1ODJ - chains D and E of the 6 polymer chains in the assembly; structure by X-ray diffraction, 2.40 A resolution.

Chain D (and E):
Protein: Purine nucleoside phosphorylase
Organism: Thermus thermophilus
Notes: EC 2.4.2.28; chain E of this document is another copy of the same molecule, construct and numbering; everything in this record applies to it too
Chain sequence (235 residues; row label = number of the first residue in the row):
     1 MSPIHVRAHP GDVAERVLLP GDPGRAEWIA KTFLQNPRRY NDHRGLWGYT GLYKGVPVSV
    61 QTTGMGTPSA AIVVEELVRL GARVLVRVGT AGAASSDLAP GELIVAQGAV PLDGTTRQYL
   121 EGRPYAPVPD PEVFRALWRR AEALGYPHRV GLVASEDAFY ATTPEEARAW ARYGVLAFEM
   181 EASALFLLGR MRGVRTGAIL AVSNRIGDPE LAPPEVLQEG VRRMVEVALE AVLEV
Disordered / not traced: 1
Ligand contacts: guanosine (GMP): Met-65, Arg-87, Thr-90, Ala-91, Gly-92, Glu-156, Phe-159, Phe-178, Glu-179, Met-180, Glu-181, Ser-203, Asn-204, Ile-206

Interface between chain D and chain E:
Contacting residue pairs (61):
  Gln-107(D) with Val-128(E); Pro-129(E), hydrogen bond (side chain-backbone); Pro-131(E); Arg-190(E), hydrogen bond
  Ala-109(D) with Ala-126(E)
  Val-110(D) with Pro-124(E); Tyr-125(E), hydrophobic
  Pro-111(D) with Pro-124(E); Tyr-125(E)
  Leu-112(D) with Pro-124(E), hydrophobic
  Tyr-119(D) with Tyr-173(E), hydrogen bond (backbone-side chain)
  Leu-120(D) with Tyr-173(E), hydrophobic
  Arg-123(D) with Trp-170(E); Tyr-173(E), hydrogen bond
  Pro-124(D) with Val-110(E); Pro-111(E); Leu-112(E); Trp-170(E)
  Tyr-125(D) with Val-110(E), hydrophobic; Pro-111(E); Tyr-125(E); Leu-152(E); Tyr-173(E), hydrogen bond (side chain-backbone)
  Ala-126(D) with Ala-109(E); Ala-126(E), hydrophobic; Pro-127(E); Leu-152(E)
  Val-128(D) with Gln-107(E); Leu-152(E), hydrophobic
  Pro-129(D) with Gln-107(E), hydrogen bond (backbone-side chain)
  Pro-131(D) with Gln-107(E); Trp-138(E); Val-150(E)
  Glu-132(D) with Trp-138(E)
  Phe-134(D) with Phe-134(E), hydrophobic
  Arg-135(D) with Trp-138(E); Glu-142(E), salt bridge
  Trp-138(D) with Pro-131(E); Glu-132(E); Arg-135(E)
  Arg-139(D) with Arg-139(E)
  Glu-142(D) with Arg-135(E), salt bridge
  Val-150(D) with Pro-131(E)
  Leu-152(D) with Tyr-125(E), hydrophobic; Ala-126(E); Val-128(E), hydrophobic
  Trp-170(D) with Arg-123(E); Pro-124(E)
  Arg-172(D) with Arg-190(E); Met-191(E)
  Tyr-173(D) with Tyr-119(E), hydrogen bond (side chain-backbone); Leu-120(E), hydrophobic; Arg-123(E), hydrogen bond; Tyr-125(E), hydrogen bond (backbone-side chain); Leu-187(E), hydrophobic; Arg-190(E); Met-191(E), hydrophobic
  Arg-190(D) with Gln-107(E), hydrogen bond; Tyr-173(E)
  Met-191(D) with Arg-172(E); Tyr-173(E), hydrophobic
Interface residues without a listed pair, chain D (31 interface residues in all): Pro-127, Gly-151, Gly-174, Leu-187
Interface residues without a listed pair, chain E (33 interface residues in all): Gly-108, Asp-130, Gly-151, Gly-174

Overview:
Chain D and chain E form an interface of 31 and 33 residues respectively, with 10 hydrogen bonds and 2 salt
bridges. Among the polar pairs are Arg-135(D)/Glu-142(E), Gln-107(D)/Pro-129(E) and Gln-107(D)/Arg-190(E).
Chain D binds guanosine.
Both chains are Purine nucleoside phosphorylase (Thermus thermophilus). Entry 1ODJ (Purine nucleoside
phosphorylase from thermus thermophilus) was determined by X-ray diffraction (same publication as 1ODI, 1ODK
and 1ODL).
